Entry 5I4Q (X-ray diffraction, 2.35 A resolution); this record covers chains A and C of the 3 polymer chains in the assembly.

Chain A:
Name: Contact-dependent inhibitor A
Organism: Escherichia coli NC101
Notes: fragment: toxin domain
Sequence (92 residues; row label = number of the first residue in the row):
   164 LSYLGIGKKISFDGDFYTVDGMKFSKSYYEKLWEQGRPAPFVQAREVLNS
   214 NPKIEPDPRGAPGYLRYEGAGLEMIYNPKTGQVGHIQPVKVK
Disordered / not traced: 164-167
Modified positions: Mse185 (selenomethionine); Mse237 (selenomethionine)
From the paper describing this entry:
  - catalytic residues: Arg200, His248
  - mutagenesis - Y192R, R200A, H248A: abolished catalytic activity
  - mutagenesis - Q198A, E236A, Q250A: unchanged catalytic activity
  - mutagenesis - Y192R: unchanged binding to Contact-dependent inhibitor I

Chain C:
Name: Elongation factor Tu
Organism: Escherichia coli
UniProtKB: J7R9V6 (J7R9V6_ECOLX); residues 178-394 here correspond to UniProt positions 193-409 (UniProt number = residue number + 15)
Sequence (217 residues; each row starts with the number of its first residue):
   178 ALEGDAEWEAKILELAGFLDSYIPEPERAIDKPFLLPIEDVFSISGRGTV
   228 VTGRVERGIIKVGEEVEIVGIKETQKSTCTGVEMFRKLLDEGRAGENVGV
   278 LLRGIKREEIERGQVLAKPGTIKPHTKFESEVYILSKDEGGRHTPFFKGY
   328 RPQFYFRTTDVTGTIELPEGVEMVMPGDNIKMVVTLIHPIAMDDGLRFAI
   378 REGGRTVGAGVVAKVLG
Disordered / not traced: 178-208

Chain A / chain C interface:
Residue-residue contacts - 43 pairs, chain A then chain C:
  Gly168(A) - Val239(C)
  Ile169(A) - Leu266(C)
  Gly170(A) - Leu266(C)
  Gly170(A) - Glu268(C)
  Lys171(A) - Leu265(C)
  Lys171(A) - Leu266(C)  hydrogen bond (backbone-backbone)
  Lys171(A) - Asp267(C)  salt bridge
  Lys172(A) - Lys264(C)
  Lys172(A) - Leu265(C)
  Ile173(A) - Met261(C)
  Ile173(A) - Arg263(C)
  Ile173(A) - Lys264(C)  hydrogen bond (backbone-backbone)
  Ile173(A) - Leu265(C)
  Tyr180(A) - Arg263(C)
  Tyr192(A) - Glu260(C)  hydrogen bond
  Tyr192(A) - Phe262(C)
  Tyr192(A) - Arg263(C)  hydrogen bond (side chain-backbone)
  Trp196(A) - Glu260(C)
  Trp196(A) - Phe262(C)
  Trp196(A) - Gly276(C)
  Gly199(A) - Phe219(C)
  Arg200(A) - Phe219(C)
  Pro201(A) - Val227(C)  hydrophobic
  Pro201(A) - Thr229(C)
  Ala202(A) - Glu260(C)
  Pro203(A) - Glu260(C)
  Phe204(A) - Glu260(C)  hydrogen bond (backbone-side chain)
  Phe204(A) - Leu266(C)  hydrophobic
  Val205(A) - Val259(C)
  Val205(A) - Glu260(C)  hydrogen bond (backbone-side chain)
  Val205(A) - Leu266(C)  hydrophobic
  Gln206(A) - Phe219(C)
  Arg208(A) - Thr257(C)
  Arg208(A) - Gly258(C)
  Arg208(A) - Asp267(C)  salt bridge
  Glu209(A) - Arg224(C)  salt bridge
  Glu209(A) - Leu278(C)
  Asn212(A) - Arg224(C)
  Ser213(A) - Arg224(C)
  Ala233(A) - Ser222(C)
  Ala233(A) - Arg224(C)
  Gly234(A) - Ser222(C)
  Leu235(A) - Ile221(C)  hydrophobic
Interface residues without a listed pair, chain A (29 interface residues in all): Val182, Asp183, Mse185, Glu193, Pro251
Interface residues without a listed pair, chain C (23 interface residues in all): Asn274, Val275
From the paper, about this interface:
  - pairs named by the authors: Lys171(A)-Asp267(C) (salt bridge), Tyr192(A)-Glu260(C) (hydrogen bond), Tyr192(A)-Arg263(C) (backbone contact), Trp196(A)-Phe262(C) (pi stacking)
  - hot spots on chain A (mutagenesis) - Y192R: abolished binding to Elongation factor Tu (chain C)

Overview:
The interface between chain A and chain C involves 29 residues on one side and 23 on the other, with 6
hydrogen bonds and 3 salt bridges. Polar pairs include Lys171(A)-Asp267(C), Arg208(A)-Asp267(C) and
Glu209(A)-Arg224(C). The paper describes a salt bridge between Lys171(A) and Asp267(C); a hydrogen bond
between Tyr192(A) and Glu260(C); a backbone contact between Tyr192(A) and Arg263(C). From the paper: catalytic
residues Arg200(A) and His248(A); Y192R, R200A and H248A of chain A abolish catalytic activity; 6
substitutions were tested in all.
Chain A is Contact-dependent inhibitor A (Escherichia coli NC101) and chain C is Elongation factor Tu
(Escherichia coli); the structure, Contact-dependent inhibition system from Escherichia coli NC101 - ternary
CdiA/CdiI/EF-Tu complex (domains 2 and 3), was determined by X-ray diffraction, deposited together with 5I4R.
